5D5X - chains B and E of the 4 polymer chains in the assembly; structure by X-ray diffraction, 2.40 A resolution.

# Chain B (and E)
Name: Putative transcription factor
Source organism: Chaetomium thermophilum
Notes: chain E of this document is another copy of the same molecule, construct and numbering; everything in this record applies to it too
Reference sequence: G0SB31 (G0SB31_CHATD); residues 40-143 here = UniProt positions 40-143
Sequence (104 residues; numbered 40 to 143; the number before each row is that of its first residue):
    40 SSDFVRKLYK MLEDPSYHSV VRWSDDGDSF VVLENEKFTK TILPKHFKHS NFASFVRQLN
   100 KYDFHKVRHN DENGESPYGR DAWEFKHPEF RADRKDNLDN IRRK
Unresolved in the structure: 40, 112-115 (chain E: 40, 110-114)
UniProt features mapped onto this chain:
  - mutagenesis: Lys100 (K100M: Abolishes the binding to SSRE (SLN1 star response element) motifs in DNA, but preserves binding to HSE (heat-shock element) motifs)

# Interface between chain B and chain E
Contacting residue pairs (4):
  Ser89(B) - Asp120(E)
  Asn90(B) - Trp122(E)
  Asp120(B) - Lys79(E)  salt bridge
  Trp122(B) - Asn90(E)
Other interface residues (no listed pair), chain B (6 interface residues in all): Glu75, Lys79
Other interface residues (no listed pair), chain E (5 interface residues in all): Glu75

# In short
The interface between chain B and chain E involves 6 residues on one side and 5 on the other, with 1 salt
bridge. Its one salt-bridged contact is Asp120(B)-Lys79(E). UniProt lists one mutagenesis site on chain B.
Both chains are Putative transcription factor (Chaetomium thermophilum). Entry 5D5X (Crystal structure of
Chaetomium thermophilum Skn7 with SSRE DNA) was determined by X-ray diffraction, deposited together with 5D5U,
5D5V and 5D5W.
